PDB entry 2E76 | X-ray diffraction, 3.41 A resolution | chains F and G of the 8 polymer chains in the assembly

== Chain F ==
Name: Cytochrome b6-f complex subunit 7
Source organism: Mastigocladus laminosus
Reference sequence: P83796 (PETM_MASLA); numbering as in UniProt (aligned over 1-35)
Amino-acid sequence (35 residues; each row starts with the number of its first residue):
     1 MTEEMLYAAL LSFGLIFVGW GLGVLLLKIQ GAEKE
Not modelled in the structure: 33-35
Small-molecule neighbours:
  - beta-carotene (BCR): Ile16, Phe17, Trp20
  - dioleoyl-phosphatidylcholine (OPC; (7R,17E)-4-hydroxy-N,N,N,7-tetramethyl-7-[(8E)-octadec-8-enoyloxy]-10-oxo-3,5,9-trioxa-4-phosphaheptacos-17-en-1-aminium 4-oxide): Glu4, Tyr7, Ala8, Leu10, Leu11, Ser12, Gly14, Val18

== Chain G ==
Name: Cytochrome b6-f complex subunit 5
Source organism: Mastigocladus laminosus
Reference sequence: P83797 (PETG_MASLA); residues 1-37 here = UniProt positions 1-37
Amino-acid sequence (37 residues; numbered 1 to 37; the number before each row is that of its first residue):
     1 MVEPLLDGLV LGLVFATLGG LFYAAYQQYK RPNELGG
Small-molecule neighbours:
  - beta-carotene (BCR): Leu13, Ala16, Thr17, Gly19, Gly20, Tyr23
  - dioleoyl-phosphatidylcholine (OPC; (7R,17E)-4-hydroxy-N,N,N,7-tetramethyl-7-[(8E)-octadec-8-enoyloxy]-10-oxo-3,5,9-trioxa-4-phosphaheptacos-17-en-1-aminium 4-oxide): Leu5, Leu9, Leu13

== How chain F and chain G interact ==
Contacting residue pairs (15):
  Met1(F) with Pro4(G)
  Glu4(F) with Leu5(G)
  Met5(F) with Pro4(G); Gly8(G)
  Ala8(F) with Leu5(G)
  Ala9(F) with Gly8(G), hydrogen bond (backbone-backbone); Gly12(G)
  Ser12(F) with Gly8(G), hydrogen bond (side chain-backbone); Leu9(G); Gly12(G)
  Phe13(F) with Gly12(G); Ala16(G)
  Ile16(F) with Leu13(G), hydrophobic; Ala16(G), hydrophobic
  Trp20(F) with Tyr23(G)
Also at the interface, not in a pair above, chain G (9 interface residues in all): Phe15

== In short ==
Chain F and chain G each contribute 9 residues to their interface, with 2 hydrogen bonds. Polar contacts
include Ser12(F)-Gly8(G) and Ala9(F)-Gly8(G). Dioleoyl-phosphatidylcholine and beta-carotene are bound between
chain F and chain G.
Chain F is Cytochrome b6-f complex subunit 7 and chain G is Cytochrome b6-f complex subunit 5, both from
Mastigocladus laminosus; the structure, Crystal Structure of the Cytochrome b6f Complex with
tridecyl-stigmatellin (TDS) from M.laminosus, was determined by X-ray diffraction together with 2E74 and 2E75
from the same study.
